Entry 6ASX (electron microscopy, 3.80 A resolution); this record covers chains A and J of the 8 polymer chains in the assembly.

== Chain A ==
Molecule: 32-nt DNA strand
Sequence (32 nucleotides; numbered 1 to 32; the number before each row is that of its first residue):
     1 GCGTCCTATCGATCTTCGGAAGAGATTCAGAG
Disordered / not traced: 1, 8-15, 32

== Chain J ==
Name: DNA-directed RNA polymerase subunit beta'
Organism: Escherichia coli (strain K12)
Notes: EC 2.7.7.6
UniProtKB: P0A8T7 (RPOC_ECOLI); residue numbers follow UniProt; this construct covers 1-1407
Amino-acid sequence (1407 residues; each row starts with the number of its first residue):
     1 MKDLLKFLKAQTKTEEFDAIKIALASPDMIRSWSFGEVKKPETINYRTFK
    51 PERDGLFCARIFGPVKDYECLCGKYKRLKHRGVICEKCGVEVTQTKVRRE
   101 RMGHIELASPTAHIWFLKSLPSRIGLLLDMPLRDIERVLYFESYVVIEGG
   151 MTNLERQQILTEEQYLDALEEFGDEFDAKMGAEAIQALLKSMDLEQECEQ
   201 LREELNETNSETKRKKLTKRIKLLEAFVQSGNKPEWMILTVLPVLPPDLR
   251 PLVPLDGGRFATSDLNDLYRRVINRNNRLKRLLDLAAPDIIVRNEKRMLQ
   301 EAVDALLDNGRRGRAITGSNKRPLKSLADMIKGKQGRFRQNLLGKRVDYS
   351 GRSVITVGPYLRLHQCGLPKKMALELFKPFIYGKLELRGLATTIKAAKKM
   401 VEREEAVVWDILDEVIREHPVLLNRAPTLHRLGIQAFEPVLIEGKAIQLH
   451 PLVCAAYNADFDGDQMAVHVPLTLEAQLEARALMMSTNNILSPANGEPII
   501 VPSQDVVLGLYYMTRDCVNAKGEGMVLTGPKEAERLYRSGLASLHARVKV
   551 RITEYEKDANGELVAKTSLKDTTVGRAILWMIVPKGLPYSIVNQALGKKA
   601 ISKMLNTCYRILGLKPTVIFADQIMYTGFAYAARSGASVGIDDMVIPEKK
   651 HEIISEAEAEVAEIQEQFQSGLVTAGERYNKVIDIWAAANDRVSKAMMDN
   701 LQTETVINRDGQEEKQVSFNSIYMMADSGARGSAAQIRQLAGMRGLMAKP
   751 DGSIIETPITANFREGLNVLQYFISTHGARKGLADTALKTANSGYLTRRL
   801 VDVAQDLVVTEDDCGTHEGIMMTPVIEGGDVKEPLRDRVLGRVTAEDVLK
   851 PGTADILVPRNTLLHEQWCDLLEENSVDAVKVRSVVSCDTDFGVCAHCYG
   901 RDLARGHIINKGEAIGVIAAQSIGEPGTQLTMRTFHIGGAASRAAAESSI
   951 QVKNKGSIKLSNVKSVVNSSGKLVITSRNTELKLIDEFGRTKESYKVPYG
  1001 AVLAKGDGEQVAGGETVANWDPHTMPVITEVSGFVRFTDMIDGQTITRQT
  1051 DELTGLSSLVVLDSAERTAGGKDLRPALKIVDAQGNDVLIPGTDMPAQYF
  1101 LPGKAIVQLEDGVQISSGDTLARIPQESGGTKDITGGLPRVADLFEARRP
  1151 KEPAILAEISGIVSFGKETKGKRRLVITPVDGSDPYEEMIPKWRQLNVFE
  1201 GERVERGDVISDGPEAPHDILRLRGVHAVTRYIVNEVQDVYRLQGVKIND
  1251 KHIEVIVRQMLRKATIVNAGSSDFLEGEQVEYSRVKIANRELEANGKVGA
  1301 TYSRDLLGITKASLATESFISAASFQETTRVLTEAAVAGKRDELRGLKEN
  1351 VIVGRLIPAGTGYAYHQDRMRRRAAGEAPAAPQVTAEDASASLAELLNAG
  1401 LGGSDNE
Disordered / not traced: 1-15, 934-945, 1127-1134, 1374-1407
Ion coordination: Zn2+ site 1: Cys-70, Cys-72, Cys-85; Mg2+: Asp-460, Asp-462, Asp-464 (shared with 1 residue of chain R); Zn2+ site 2: Cys-814, Cys-888, Cys-895, Cys-898
Swiss-Prot annotation at these positions:
  - binding site (Zn(2+)): Cys-70, Cys-72, Cys-85, Cys-88, Cys-814, Cys-888, Cys-895, Cys-898
  - binding site (Mg(2+)): Asp-460, Asp-462, Asp-464
  - modified residue: Lys-983 (N6-acetyllysine)
  - mutagenesis: Gln-504 (Q504P: Resistant to antibiotics salinamide A and B), Asn-690 (N690D: Resistant to antibiotics salinamide A and B), Met-697 (M697V: Resistant to antibiotics salinamide A and B), Ala-735 (A735T: Resistant to antibiotics salinamide A and B), Arg-738 (R738C/H/P/S: Resistant to antibiotics salinamide A and B), Ala-748 (A748E: Resistant to antibiotics salinamide A and B), Pro-758 (P758S/T: Resistant to antibiotics salinamide A and B), Phe-763 (F763C: Resistant to antibiotics salinamide A and B), Ser-775 (S775A: Resistant to antibiotics salinamide A and B), Ala-779 (A779T/V: Resistant to antibiotics salinamide A and B), Arg-780 (R780C: Resistant to antibiotics salinamide A and B), Gly-782 (G782A/C: Resistant to antibiotics salinamide A and B), 1 further mutagenesis entry in UniProt
Reported in the primary citation:
  - binding site for the 32-nt DNA strand: Arg-346, Arg-352
  - conformationally variable residues (helix shift): Leu-788

== Chain A / chain J interface ==
Residue-residue contacts - 10 pairs, chain A then chain J:
  DG3(A) / Tyr-46(J)  hydrogen bond to the phosphate
  DT4(A) / Tyr-46(J)  base contact
  DA20(A) / Arg-1148(J)  sugar contact
  DA21(A) / Arg-1148(J)  phosphate contact
  DG22(A) / Lys-1311(J)  phosphate contact
  DA23(A) / Pro-121(J)  sugar contact
  DG24(A) / Pro-121(J)  phosphate contact
  DG24(A) / Lys-219(J)  salt bridge to the phosphate
  DG30(A) / Lys-1167(J)  salt bridge to the phosphate
  DG30(A) / Lys-1170(J)  salt bridge to the phosphate
Other interface residues (no listed pair), chain A (9 interface residues in all): DA25
Other interface residues (no listed pair), chain J (12 interface residues in all): Leu-120, Leu-126, Pro-131, Arg-133, Arg-1149

== Summary ==
Chain A and chain J form an interface of 9 and 12 residues respectively; the contacts include 1 hydrogen bond
and 3 salt bridges. Polar contacts include DG3(A)/Tyr-46(J), DG24(A)/Lys-219(J) and DG30(A)/Lys-1167(J). From
the paper: a binding site for the 32-nt DNA strand at Arg-346(J) and Arg-352(J); conformational variability at
Leu-788(J).
Chain A is a 32-nt DNA strand and chain J is DNA-directed RNA polymerase subunit beta' (Escherichia coli
(strain K12)); the structure, CryoEM structure of E.coli his pause elongation complex, was determined by
electron microscopy, deposited together with 6BJS.
